Entry 3C1B (X-ray diffraction, 2.20 A resolution); this record covers chains A and E of the 10 polymer chains in the assembly.

[Chain A]
Protein: Histone H3-like
Organism: Xenopus laevis
Reference sequence: P02302 (H3L_XENLA); residues 401-535 here correspond to UniProt positions 2-136 (UniProt number = residue number - 399)
Sequence (135 residues; numbered 401 to 535; the number before each row is that of its first residue):
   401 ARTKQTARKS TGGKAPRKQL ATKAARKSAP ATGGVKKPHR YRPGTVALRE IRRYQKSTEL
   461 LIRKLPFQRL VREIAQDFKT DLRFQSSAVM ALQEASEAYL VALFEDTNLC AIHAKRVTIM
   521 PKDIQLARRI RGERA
Disordered / not traced: 401-437
Differences from the reference sequence: conflict Ala-421 (Val22 in P02302), Arg-426 (Lys27 in P02302), Ser-428 (Cys29 in P02302), Ser-486 (Arg87 in P02302)
Curated features (UniProtKB/Swiss-Prot):
  - modified residue: Arg-402 (Asymmetric dimethylarginine), Thr-403 (Phosphothreonine), Lys-404 (Allysine), Gln-405 (5-glutamyl dopamine), Thr-406 (Phosphothreonine), Lys-409 (N6-(2-hydroxyisobutyryl)lysine), Ser-410 (ADP-ribosylserine), Thr-411 (Phosphothreonine), Lys-414 (N6-(2-hydroxyisobutyryl)lysine), Arg-417 (Asymmetric dimethylarginine), Lys-418 (N6-(2-hydroxyisobutyryl)lysine), Lys-423 (N6-(2-hydroxyisobutyryl)lysine), Lys-427 (N6-(2-hydroxyisobutyryl)lysine), Lys-436 (N6-(2-hydroxyisobutyryl)lysine), Tyr-441 (Phosphotyrosine), Lys-456 (N6-(2-hydroxyisobutyryl)lysine), Ser-457 (Phosphoserine), Lys-464 (N6-(2-hydroxyisobutyryl)lysine), Lys-479 (N6-(2-hydroxyisobutyryl)lysine), Thr-480 (Phosphothreonine) and 2 more in UniProt

[Chain E]
Protein: Histone H3-like
Organism: Xenopus laevis
Reference sequence: P02302 (H3L_XENLA); residues 601-735 here correspond to UniProt positions 2-136 (UniProt number = residue number - 599)
Sequence (135 residues; each row starts with the number of its first residue):
   601 ARTKQTARKS TGGKAPRKQL ATKAARKSAP ATGGVKKPHR YRPGTVALRE IRRYQKSTEL
   661 LIRKLPFQRL VREIAQDFKT DLRFQSSAVM ALQEASEAYL VALFEDTNLC AIHAKRVTIM
   721 PKDIQLARRI RGERA
Disordered / not traced: 601-636
Differences from the reference sequence: conflict Ala-621 (Val22 in P02302), Arg-626 (Lys27 in P02302), Ser-628 (Cys29 in P02302), Ser-686 (Arg87 in P02302)
Curated features (UniProtKB/Swiss-Prot):
  - modified residue: Arg-602 (Asymmetric dimethylarginine), Thr-603 (Phosphothreonine), Lys-604 (Allysine), Gln-605 (5-glutamyl dopamine), Thr-606 (Phosphothreonine), Lys-609 (N6-(2-hydroxyisobutyryl)lysine), Ser-610 (ADP-ribosylserine), Thr-611 (Phosphothreonine), Lys-614 (N6-(2-hydroxyisobutyryl)lysine), Arg-617 (Asymmetric dimethylarginine), Lys-618 (N6-(2-hydroxyisobutyryl)lysine), Lys-623 (N6-(2-hydroxyisobutyryl)lysine), Lys-627 (N6-(2-hydroxyisobutyryl)lysine), Lys-636 (N6-(2-hydroxyisobutyryl)lysine), Tyr-641 (Phosphotyrosine), Lys-656 (N6-(2-hydroxyisobutyryl)lysine), Ser-657 (Phosphoserine), Lys-664 (N6-(2-hydroxyisobutyryl)lysine), Lys-679 (N6-(2-hydroxyisobutyryl)lysine), Thr-680 (Phosphothreonine) and 2 more in UniProt

[Chain A / chain E interface]
Contacting residue pairs (24; chain A residue first):
  Leu-509(A) / Leu-726(E)  hydrophobic
  Leu-509(A) / Arg-729(E)
  Cys-510(A) / His-713(E)  hydrogen bond (backbone-side chain)
  Cys-510(A) / Ile-730(E)  hydrophobic
  His-513(A) / Cys-710(E)  hydrogen bond (side chain-backbone)
  His-513(A) / Ala-714(E)
  His-513(A) / Arg-716(E)  hydrogen bond
  His-513(A) / Lys-722(E)
  His-513(A) / Asp-723(E)  salt bridge
  His-513(A) / Leu-726(E)
  Ala-514(A) / His-713(E)
  Arg-516(A) / His-713(E)
  Lys-522(A) / His-713(E)
  Asp-523(A) / His-713(E)  salt bridge
  Leu-526(A) / Leu-709(E)  hydrophobic
  Leu-526(A) / His-713(E)
  Ala-527(A) / Ile-730(E)
  Arg-529(A) / Asp-706(E)  salt bridge
  Arg-529(A) / Leu-709(E)
  Ile-530(A) / Cys-710(E)  hydrophobic
  Ile-530(A) / Ala-727(E)
  Ile-530(A) / Ile-730(E)  hydrophobic
  Ile-530(A) / Arg-731(E)
  Arg-531(A) / Ile-730(E)
Other interface residues (no listed pair), chain A (13 interface residues in all): Asp-506
Other interface residues (no listed pair), chain E (15 interface residues in all): Glu-705, Ala-711

[In short]
13 residues of chain A and 15 residues of chain E are in contact; the contacts include 3 hydrogen bonds and 3
salt bridges. Polar pairs include His-513(A)/Asp-723(E), Asp-523(A)/His-713(E) and Arg-529(A)/Asp-706(E).
Chain A and chain E are both Histone H3-like (Xenopus laevis); the structure, The effect of H3 K79
dimethylation and H4 K20 trimethylation on nucleosome and chromatin structure, was determined by X-ray
diffraction, deposited together with 3C1C.
